PDB entry 3QYG | X-ray diffraction, 2.30 A resolution | chains A and B

== Chain A ==
Molecule: Co-type Nitrile Hydratase alpha subunit
Source organism: Pseudomonas putida
Amino-acid sequence (226 residues; each row starts with the number of its first residue; numbers below 1 keep their minus sign (Ala-14 is residue -14)):
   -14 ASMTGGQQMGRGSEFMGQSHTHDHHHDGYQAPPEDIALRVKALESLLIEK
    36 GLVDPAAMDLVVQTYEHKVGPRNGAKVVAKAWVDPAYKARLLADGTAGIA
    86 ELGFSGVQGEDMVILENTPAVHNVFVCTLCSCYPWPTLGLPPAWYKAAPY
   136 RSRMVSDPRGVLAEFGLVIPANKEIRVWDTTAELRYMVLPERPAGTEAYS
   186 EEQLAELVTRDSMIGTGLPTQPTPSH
Not modelled in the structure: -14 to 6, 208-211
Modified residues: Cys115 (3-sulfinoalanine; CSD); Cys117 (3-sulfinoalanine; CSD)
Metal / ion sites: Co3+: Cys112, Cys115, Ser116, Cys117

== Chain B ==
Molecule: Co-type Nitrile Hydratase beta subunit
Source organism: Pseudomonas putida
Amino-acid sequence (219 residues; each row starts with the number of its first residue):
     1 MNGIHDTGGAHGYGPVYREPNEPVFRYDWEKTVMSLLPALLANGNFNLDE
    51 FRHSIQRMGPAHYLEGTYYEHWLHVFENLLVEKGVLTATEVATGKAASGK
   101 TATPVLTPAIVDGLLSTGASAAREEGARARFAVGDKVRVLNKNPVGHTRM
   151 PRYTRGKVGTVVIDHGVFVTPDTAAHGKGEHPQHVYTVSFTSVELWGQDA
   201 SSPKDTIRVDLWDDYLEPA

== Interface between chain A and chain B ==
Pairs across the interface - 182 pairs, chain A then chain B:
  His9(A) with Tyr17(B)
  His10(A) with Leu64(B)
  His11(A) with Tyr13(B), hydrogen bond (side chain-backbone); Leu64(B)
  Asp12(A) with Tyr17(B)
  Tyr14(A) with Tyr17(B); Arg18(B); Glu19(B); Glu22(B), hydrogen bond; Arg26(B)
  Gln15(A) with Leu64(B), hydrogen bond (side chain-backbone); Glu65(B), hydrogen bond (side chain-backbone); Gly66(B), hydrogen bond (side chain-backbone); Thr67(B)
  Pro17(A) with Tyr27(B); Trp29(B), hydrophobic; Glu70(B)
  Pro18(A) with Glu70(B)
  Ile21(A) with Trp29(B); Leu73(B), hydrophobic
  Arg24(A) with Leu73(B); Glu77(B), salt bridge
  Val25(A) with Trp29(B); Thr32(B); Val33(B), hydrophobic
  Ala27(A) with Gly94(B)
  Leu28(A) with Leu73(B), hydrophobic; Phe76(B), hydrophobic
  Glu29(A) with Thr32(B)
  Leu31(A) with Leu86(B), hydrophobic; Glu90(B); Val91(B); Lys95(B); Ala96(B)
  Leu32(A) with Leu36(B), hydrophobic; Leu80(B), hydrophobic; Leu86(B), hydrophobic
  Glu34(A) with Lys95(B), salt bridge; Ala96(B), hydrogen bond (side chain-backbone); Gly99(B); Lys100(B), hydrogen bond (backbone-backbone)
  Lys35(A) with Val85(B); Leu86(B); Glu90(B), salt bridge; Ala96(B); Gly99(B); Lys100(B); Thr101(B), hydrogen bond (backbone-backbone); Ala102(B), hydrogen bond (backbone-backbone)
  Gly36(A) with Lys100(B); Ala102(B); Thr103(B), hydrogen bond (backbone-backbone); Pro104(B)
  Leu37(A) with Asn43(B), hydrogen bond (backbone-side chain); Asn45(B); Val85(B), hydrophobic; Leu86(B), hydrophobic; Pro104(B)
  Val38(A) with Leu36(B), hydrophobic; Ala39(B), hydrophobic; Leu40(B), hydrophobic; Pro104(B)
  Asp39(A) with Pro104(B); Leu106(B); Pro108(B)
  Ala41(A) with Pro108(B), hydrophobic
  Ala42(A) with Leu106(B); Thr107(B); Pro108(B); Val111(B)
  Met43(A) with Ser35(B); Leu36(B), hydrophobic
  Leu45(A) with Pro108(B); Val111(B), hydrophobic
  Val46(A) with Ser35(B); Val111(B), hydrophobic
  Val47(A) with Lys31(B); Ser35(B)
  Thr49(A) with Leu115(B)
  Tyr50(A) with Val24(B); Met34(B), hydrophobic; Leu115(B)
  Glu51(A) with Lys31(B), salt bridge
  Ser90(A) with Leu115(B); Ser116(B), hydrogen bond (side chain-backbone)
  Gly91(A) with Leu115(B); Ser116(B), hydrogen bond (backbone-backbone); Thr117(B)
  Val92(A) with Leu115(B), hydrogen bond (backbone-backbone); Gly118(B)
  Gln93(A) with Leu48(B)
  Glu95(A) with Thr117(B); Gly118(B); Ala119(B), hydrogen bond (side chain-backbone); Ser120(B)
  Asp96(A) with Ser120(B), hydrogen bond
  Val98(A) with His165(B)
  Thr113(A) with His5(B); Thr7(B), hydrogen bond (backbone-side chain); Tyr153(B)
  Leu114(A) with His5(B); Asp6(B); Arg149(B)
  Cys115(A) with Arg52(B); Arg149(B)
  Ser116(A) with Tyr68(B), hydrogen bond
  Cys117(A) with Arg52(B); Arg149(B)
  Leu125(A) with Phe25(B), hydrophobic; Met34(B), hydrophobic; Tyr69(B)
  Pro127(A) with Glu22(B)
  Ala128(A) with Glu22(B), hydrogen bond (backbone-side chain)
  Trp129(A) with Tyr17(B); Arg18(B)
  Lys131(A) with Tyr68(B)
  Ala133(A) with Tyr13(B), hydrophobic
  Pro134(A) with Tyr13(B); Gly14(B); Pro15(B); Val16(B)
  Tyr135(A) with Val16(B)
  Arg136(A) with His5(B), hydrogen bond (side chain-backbone); Thr7(B); Tyr63(B), hydrogen bond
  Ser137(A) with Thr7(B); Gly8(B); Gly9(B), hydrogen bond (backbone-backbone); Ala10(B); Tyr13(B)
  Arg138(A) with Gly14(B), hydrogen bond (side chain-backbone); Pro15(B); Val16(B)
  Val140(A) with Gly8(B); Gly9(B); Tyr153(B); Trp196(B), hydrogen bond (backbone-side chain); Ile207(B)
  Ser141(A) with Trp196(B)
  Arg144(A) with Ser202(B); Asp205(B), salt bridge
  Glu149(A) with Pro15(B); Val16(B), hydrogen bond (side chain-backbone)
  Phe150(A) with Val16(B), hydrophobic; Arg18(B)
  Ala156(A) with Lys204(B)
  Asn157(A) with Lys204(B), hydrogen bond (backbone-side chain)
  Glu159(A) with Lys204(B); Thr206(B), hydrogen bond
  Ile160(A) with Asp205(B), hydrogen bond (backbone-side chain); Thr206(B), hydrogen bond (backbone-backbone)
  Arg161(A) with Thr206(B); Arg208(B)
  Val162(A) with Thr206(B), hydrogen bond (backbone-backbone); Ile207(B); Arg208(B), hydrogen bond (backbone-backbone)
  Trp163(A) with Thr187(B); Arg208(B)
  Asp164(A) with Tyr153(B), hydrogen bond; Arg208(B), hydrogen bond (backbone-backbone); Asp210(B)
  Thr165(A) with Arg149(B)
  Thr166(A) with Arg149(B), hydrogen bond (backbone-side chain); Pro151(B); Val209(B); Asp210(B), hydrogen bond (side chain-backbone); Trp212(B)
  Ala167(A) with Val185(B), hydrophobic; Asp210(B); Trp212(B), hydrophobic
  Glu168(A) with Asp49(B); Arg52(B), salt bridge; Ala121(B)
  Leu169(A) with His165(B); Phe168(B), hydrophobic; Asp210(B)
  Arg170(A) with Arg52(B)
  Tyr171(A) with His165(B); Thr187(B), hydrogen bond; Asp210(B), hydrogen bond
  Asp196(A) with Arg18(B), salt bridge
  Thr201(A) with Arg18(B)
Interface residues without a listed pair, chain A (83 interface residues in all): Gly13, Ala22, Cys112, Trp120, Pro143, Val146, Lys158
Interface residues without a listed pair, chain B (93 interface residues in all): Gly12, Pro38, Trp72, Leu114, Ala122, Thr148, Ile163, Ala200

== Summary ==
83 residues of chain A face 93 of chain B across their interface; the contacts include 37 hydrogen bonds and 7
salt bridges. Polar pairs include Arg24(A)-Glu77(B), Glu34(A)-Lys95(B) and Lys35(A)-Glu90(B). The Co3+ site is
built by Cys112(A), Cys115(A), Ser116(A) and Cys117(A).
Chain A is Co-type Nitrile Hydratase alpha subunit and chain B is Co-type Nitrile Hydratase beta subunit, both
from Pseudomonas putida; the structure, Crystal Structure of Co-type Nitrile Hydratase beta-E56Q from
Pseudomonas putida, was determined by X-ray diffraction (same publication as 3QXE, 3QYH, 3QZ5 and 3QZ9).
